PDB entry 7X56 | electron microscopy, 3.50 A resolution | chains A and B of the 5 polymer chains in the assembly

Chain A (and B):
Molecule: Cbc-ParM
From: Clostridium botulinum Bf
Notes: chain B of this document is another copy of the same molecule, construct and numbering; everything in this record applies to it too
UniProtKB: A0A6B3ZKE5 (A0A6B3ZKE5_CLOBO); numbering as in UniProt (aligned over 1-285)
Chain sequence (285 residues; each row starts with the number of its first residue):
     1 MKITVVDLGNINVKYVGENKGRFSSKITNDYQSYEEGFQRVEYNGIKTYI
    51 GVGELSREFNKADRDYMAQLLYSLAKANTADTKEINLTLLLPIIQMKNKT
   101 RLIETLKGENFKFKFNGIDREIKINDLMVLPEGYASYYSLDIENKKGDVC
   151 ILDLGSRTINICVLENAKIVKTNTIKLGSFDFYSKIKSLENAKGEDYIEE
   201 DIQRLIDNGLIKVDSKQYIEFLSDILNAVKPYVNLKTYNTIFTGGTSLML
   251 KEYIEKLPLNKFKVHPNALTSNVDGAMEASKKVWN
Ion coordination: Mg2+: E132 (together with GDP)
Residues lining bound ligands: GDP (guanosine-5'-diphosphate): D7, G9, N10, I11, N12, K14, G155, S156, S179, Y183, Q203, G244, G245, T246, L248, M249, L269
What the authors report for this chain:
  - self-association interface (contacts with another copy of this molecule): R204, K230 (proposed by the authors, not directly observed)

How chain A and chain B interact:
Residue-residue contacts (22):
  N29(A) - E220(B)
  D30(A) - K185(B)
  E54(A) - D224(B)
  R57(A) - N227(B)  hydrogen bond (side chain-backbone)
  R57(A) - P231(B)
  E58(A) - K230(B)
  K176(A) - K230(B)
  K176(A) - P231(B)
  F180(A) - P231(B)  hydrophobic
  S184(A) - Y232(B)  hydrogen bond
  K187(A) - T174(B)  hydrogen bond (side chain-backbone)
  S188(A) - I94(B)
  A192(A) - I94(B)
  A192(A) - Q95(B)
  A192(A) - K97(B)  hydrogen bond (backbone-side chain)
  A192(A) - N98(B)
  K193(A) - K97(B)
  K193(A) - N98(B)  hydrogen bond (backbone-side chain)
  G194(A) - N60(B)  hydrogen bond (backbone-side chain)
  E195(A) - F59(B)
  D196(A) - K176(B)  salt bridge
  E199(A) - Y232(B)  hydrogen bond
Other interface residues (no listed pair), chain A (19 interface residues in all): Y31, S56, I198
Other interface residues (no listed pair), chain B (19 interface residues in all): N173, S188, L189, A228

Overview:
The chain A/chain B interface involves 19 residues from each chain; the contacts include 7 hydrogen bonds and
1 salt bridge. Among the polar pairs are D196(A)-K176(B), R57(A)-N227(B) and S184(A)-Y232(B). Chain A binds
GDP. The paper reports a self-association interface involving R204(A) and K230(A).
Chain A and chain B are both Cbc-ParM (Clostridium botulinum Bf); the structure, A Cbc-ParM filament with GDP,
was determined by electron microscopy, deposited together with 8X1I, 7X54, 7X55 and 7X59.
